PDB entry 6CAJ | electron microscopy, 2.80 A resolution | chains J and F of the 10 polymer chains in the assembly

== Chain J ==
Molecule: Translation initiation factor eIF-2B subunit gamma
From: Homo sapiens
UniProt: Q9NR50 (EI2BG_HUMAN); numbering as in UniProt (aligned over 1-452)
Amino-acid sequence (452 residues; numbered 1 to 452; the number before each row is that of its first residue):
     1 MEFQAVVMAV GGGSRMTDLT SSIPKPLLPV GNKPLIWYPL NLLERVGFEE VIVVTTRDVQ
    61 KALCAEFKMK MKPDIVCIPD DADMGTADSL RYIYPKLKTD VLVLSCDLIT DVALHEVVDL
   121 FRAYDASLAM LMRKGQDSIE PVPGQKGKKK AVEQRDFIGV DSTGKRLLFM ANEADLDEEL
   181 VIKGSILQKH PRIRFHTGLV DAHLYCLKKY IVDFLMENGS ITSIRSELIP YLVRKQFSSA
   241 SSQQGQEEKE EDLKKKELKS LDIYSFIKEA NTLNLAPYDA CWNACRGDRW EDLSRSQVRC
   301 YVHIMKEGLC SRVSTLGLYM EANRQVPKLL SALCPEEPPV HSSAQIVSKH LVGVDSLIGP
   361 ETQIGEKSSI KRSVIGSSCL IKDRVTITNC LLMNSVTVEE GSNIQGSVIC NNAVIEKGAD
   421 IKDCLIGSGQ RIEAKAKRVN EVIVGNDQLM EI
Not modelled in the structure: 13-20, 135-154, 237-238, 244-257, 268-271, 293-452
Curated features (UniProtKB/Swiss-Prot):
  - modified residue: Met1 (N-acetylmethionine), Ser260 (Phosphoserine)
  - natural variant: Leu27 (L27Q: In VWM3), Gly47 (G47E: In VWM3), Ala87 (A87V: In VWM3), Arg225 (R225Q: In VWM3), Ile346 (I346T: In VWM3)

== Chain F ==
Molecule: Translation initiation factor eIF-2B subunit delta
From: Homo sapiens
UniProt: Q9UI10 (EI2BD_HUMAN); numbering as in UniProt (aligned over 1-523)
Amino-acid sequence (523 residues; row label = number of the first residue in the row):
     1 MAAVAVAVRE DSGSGMKAEL PPGPGAVGRE MTKEEKLQLR KEKKQQKKKR KEEKGAEPET
    61 GSAVSAAQCQ VGPTRELPES GIQLGTPREK VPAGRSKAEL RAERRAKQEA ERALKQARKG
   121 EQGGPPPKAS PSTAGETPSG VKRLPEYPQV DDLLLRRLVK KPERQQVPTR KDYGSKVSLF
   181 SHLPQYSRQN SLTQFMSIPS SVIHPAMVRL GLQYSQGLVS GSNARCIALL RALQQVIQDY
   241 TTPPNEELSR DLVNKLKPYM SFLTQCRPLS ASMHNAIKFL NKEITSVGSS KREEEAKSEL
   301 RAAIDRYVQE KIVLAAQAIS RFAYQKISNG DVILVYGCSS LVSRILQEAW TEGRRFRVVV
   361 VDSRPWLEGR HTLRSLVHAG VPASYLLIPA ASYVLPEVSK VLLGAHALLA NGSVMSRVGT
   421 AQLALVARAH NVPVLVCCET YKFCERVQTD AFVSNELDDP DDLQCKRGEH VALANWQNHA
   481 SLRLLNLVYD VTPPELVDLV ITELGMIPCS SVPVVLRVKS SDQ
Not modelled in the structure: 1-165, 523
Residues lining bound ligands: C7B (2-(4-chloranylphenoxy)-N-[4-[2-(4-chloranylphenoxy)ethanoylamino]cyclohexyl]ethanamide): Val177, Ser178, Leu179, Leu485
Curated features (UniProtKB/Swiss-Prot):
  - region: Arg170 to Leu179 (May bind the chemical integrated stress response (ISR) inhibitor ISRIB)
  - modified residue: Ala2 (N-acetylalanine), Ser12 (Phosphoserine), Thr86 (Phosphothreonine), Ser130 (Phosphoserine)
  - natural variant: Arg209 (R209Q: In VWM4), Ala228 (A228V: In VWM4), Leu269 (L269R: In VWM4), Arg357 (R357Q: In VWM4), Arg374 (R374C: In VWM4), Cys465 (C465R: In VWM4), Tyr489 (Y489H: In VWM4)
What the authors report for this chain:
  - binding site for C7B: Val177, Leu179, Leu485
  - mutagenesis - L179A: decreased catalytic activity
  - mutagenesis - L179V: increased catalytic activity

== Chain J / chain F interface ==
Residue-residue contacts (31; chain J residue first):
  Glu2(J) with Ile198(F); Ser200(F), hydrogen bond; Pro205(F)
  Phe3(J) with Ile198(F)
  Val46(J) with Met196(F); Ile198(F); Pro199(F)
  Gly47(J) with Ser197(F)
  Phe48(J) with Ile198(F), hydrophobic; Pro199(F)
  Leu102(J) with Ile198(F), hydrophobic
  His115(J) with Thr193(F); Gln194(F); Ile198(F)
  Val118(J) with Ile198(F), hydrophobic
  Asp119(J) with Thr193(F), hydrogen bond; Leu212(F)
  Phe121(J) with Arg209(F)
  Arg122(J) with Ser197(F); Ile198(F), hydrogen bond (side chain-backbone); Ser200(F), hydrogen bond; Val208(F); Arg209(F), hydrogen bond (backbone-side chain); Leu212(F)
  Ala123(J) with Leu212(F), hydrophobic; Gln213(F); Gln216(F); Leu218(F)
  Tyr124(J) with Gln216(F); Leu218(F), hydrophobic
  Asp125(J) with Arg209(F), salt bridge
Interface residues without a listed pair, chain J (16 interface residues in all): Glu49, Leu114

== Overview ==
Chain J and chain F form an interface of 16 and 14 residues respectively, with 5 hydrogen bonds and 1 salt
bridge. Polar pairs include Asp125(J)-Arg209(F), Glu2(J)-Ser200(F) and Asp119(J)-Thr193(F). Chain F binds
compound C7B. The paper reports a binding site for C7B at Val177(F), Leu179(F) and Leu485(F); L179A of chain F
reduces catalytic activity.
Here chain J is Translation initiation factor eIF-2B subunit gamma and chain F is Translation initiation
factor eIF-2B subunit delta, both from Homo sapiens. Entry 6CAJ (Electron cryo-microscopy of the eukaryotic
translation initiation factor 2B from Homo sapiens) was determined by electron microscopy.
